8TMM - chains H and L of the 9 polymer chains in the assembly; structure by electron microscopy, 3.40 A resolution.

[Chain H]
Molecule: sAB C18 Heavy Chain
Organism: Homo sapiens
Sequence (237 residues; each row starts with the number of its first residue; numbers below 1 keep their minus sign (Glu-2 is residue -2)):
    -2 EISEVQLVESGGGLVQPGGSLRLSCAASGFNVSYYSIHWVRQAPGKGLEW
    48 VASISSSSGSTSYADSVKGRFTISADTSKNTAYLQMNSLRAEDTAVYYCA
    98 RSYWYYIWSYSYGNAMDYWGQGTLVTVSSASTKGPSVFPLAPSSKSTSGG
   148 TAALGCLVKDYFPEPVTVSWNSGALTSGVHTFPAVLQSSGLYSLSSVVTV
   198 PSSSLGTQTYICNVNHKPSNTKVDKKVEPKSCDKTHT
Disordered / not traced: -2 to 0, 123-234
Disulfides: Cys22-Cys96

[Chain L]
Molecule: sAB C18 Light Chain
Organism: Homo sapiens
Sequence (215 residues; row label = number of the first residue in the row):
     1 SDIQMTQSPSSLSASVGDRVTITCRASQSVSSAVAWYQQKPGKAPKLLIY
    51 SASSLYSGVPSRFSGSRSGTDFTLTISSLQPEDFATYYCQQSSSSLITFG
   101 QGTKVEIKRTVAAPSVFIFPPSDSQLKSGTASVVCLLNNFYPREAKVQWK
   151 VDNALQSGNSQESVTEQDSKDSTYSLSSTLTLSKADYEKHKVYACEVTHQ
   201 GLSSPVTKSFNRGEC
Disordered / not traced: 1, 109-215
Disulfides: Cys24-Cys89

[Chain H / chain L interface]
Contacting residue pairs (39; chain H residue first):
  Gln39(H) - Gln39(L)  hydrogen bond
  Gln39(H) - Tyr88(L)
  Lys43(H) - Tyr88(L)  hydrogen bond (backbone-side chain)
  Gly44(H) - Tyr88(L)
  Gly44(H) - Gln101(L)
  Leu45(H) - Gln39(L)
  Leu45(H) - Pro45(L)  hydrophobic
  Leu45(H) - Tyr88(L)
  Leu45(H) - Phe99(L)
  Trp47(H) - Ser95(L)
  Trp47(H) - Leu96(L)  hydrophobic
  Trp47(H) - Ile97(L)
  Trp47(H) - Phe99(L)  hydrophobic
  Ser59(H) - Ser95(L)
  Asp62(H) - Leu96(L)
  Tyr95(H) - Gln39(L)
  Tyr100(H) - Tyr50(L)
  Tyr100(H) - Tyr56(L)
  Tyr102(H) - Ala33(L)
  Tyr102(H) - Val34(L)
  Tyr102(H) - Ser51(L)  hydrogen bond (side chain-backbone)
  Ile104(H) - Ser32(L)
  Ile104(H) - Ser51(L)
  Tyr107(H) - Ser31(L)  hydrogen bond
  Ser108(H) - Ser31(L)
  Gly110(H) - Ala33(L)
  Asn111(H) - Ser92(L)
  Ala112(H) - Leu47(L)  hydrophobic
  Ala112(H) - Tyr50(L)  hydrophobic
  Met113(H) - Tyr37(L)
  Met113(H) - Leu47(L)
  Met113(H) - Gln90(L)
  Met113(H) - Ile97(L)  hydrophobic
  Asp114(H) - Leu47(L)
  Asp114(H) - Tyr56(L)  hydrogen bond
  Tyr115(H) - Tyr56(L)
  Trp116(H) - Ala44(L)  hydrophobic
  Trp116(H) - Pro45(L)
  Gly117(H) - Ala44(L)
Interface residues without a listed pair, chain H (26 interface residues in all): His35, Val37, Tyr60, Ala61, Tyr109
Interface residues without a listed pair, chain L (21 interface residues in all): Gly100

[Summary]
Chain H and chain L form an interface of 26 and 21 residues respectively, with 5 hydrogen bonds. Among the
polar pairs are Gln39(H)-Gln39(L), Lys43(H)-Tyr88(L) and Tyr102(H)-Ser51(L).
Chain H is sAB C18 Heavy Chain and chain L is sAB C18 Light Chain, both from Homo sapiens; the structure,
Cryo-EM structure of magnesium depleted CorA in complex with conformation-specific synthetic antibody C18,
State MGD-2A, was determined by electron microscopy.
